5ERM - chain A; structure by X-ray diffraction, 2.30 A resolution.

# Chain A
Name: Fusicoccadiene synthase
Source organism: Phomopsis amygdali
Notes: EC 4.2.3.43; fragment: Fusicocca-2, 10(14)-diene synthase, residues 1-344
Reference sequence: A2PZA5 (FUSS_PHOAM); residue numbers follow UniProt; this construct covers 1-344
Sequence (363 residues; row label = number of the first residue in the row; numbers below 1 keep their minus sign (Met-18 is residue -18)):
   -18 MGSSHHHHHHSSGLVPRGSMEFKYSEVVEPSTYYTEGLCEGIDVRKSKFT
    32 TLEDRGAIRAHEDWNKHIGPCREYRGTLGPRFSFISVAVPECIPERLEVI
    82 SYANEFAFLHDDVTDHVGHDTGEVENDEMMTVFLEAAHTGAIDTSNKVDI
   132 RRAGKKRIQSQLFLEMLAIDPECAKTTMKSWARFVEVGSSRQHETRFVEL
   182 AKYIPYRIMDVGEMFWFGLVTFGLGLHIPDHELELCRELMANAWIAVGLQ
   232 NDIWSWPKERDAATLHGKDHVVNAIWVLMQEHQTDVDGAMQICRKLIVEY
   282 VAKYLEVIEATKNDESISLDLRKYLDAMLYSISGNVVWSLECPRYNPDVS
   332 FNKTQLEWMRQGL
Not modelled in the structure: -18 to 1, 97-134, 172-175
Differences from the reference sequence: initiating methionine (-18); expression tag (-17 to 0); conflict Arg53 (Gly in A2PZA5)
Ion coordination: Mg2+ site 1: Asp92, Asp96 (together with pamidronate); Mg2+ site 2: Asn232, Ser236, Glu240 (together with pamidronate)
Small-molecule neighbours: pamidronate: Phe89, Asp92, Asp96, Arg188, Asp191, Val192, Asn232, Ser236, Lys239, Glu240, Arg325, Tyr326
UniProt features mapped onto this chain:
  - binding site (Mg(2+)): Asp92, Asp96
  - mutagenesis: Asp92 (D92A: Abolishes the binding of catalytically essential Mg(2+) ions and inactivates cyclase activity)
Reported in the primary citation:
  - mutagenesis - D92A: abolished catalytic activity
  - Mg2+ coordination: Asp92, Asn232
  - binding site for pamidronate: Arg188, Lys239, Arg325, Tyr326
  - contacts within the chain: Gly60-Asn333 (hydrogen bond), Gly60-Gln336 (hydrogen bond), Gly60-Ser64 (hydrogen bond)
  - catalytic residues: Phe65, Phe89, Val192, Trp197 (proposed by the authors, not directly observed)
  - specificity-determining residues: Trp225, Val228 (by similarity / conservation)

# Overview
Chain A binds pamidronate. The Mg2+ site 1 is built by Asp92 and Asp96. UniProt lists Mg2+-binding residues
Asp92 and Asp96 and one mutagenesis site. From the paper: catalytic residues Phe65, Phe89 and Val192 among
others; D92A abolishes catalytic activity.
Chain A is Fusicoccadiene synthase (Phomopsis amygdali); the structure, Crystal structure of cyclization
domain of Phomopsis amygdali fusicoccadiene synthase complexed with magnesium ions and pamidronate, was
determined by X-ray diffraction together with 5ER8, 5ERN and 5ERO from the same study.
